9MI3 - chains C and E of the 9 polymer chains in the assembly; structure by electron microscopy, 3.23 A resolution.

== Chain C ==
Protein: Spike glycoprotein
Source organism: Severe acute respiratory syndrome coronavirus 2
UniProt: P0DTC2 (SPIKE_SARS2); residue numbers follow UniProt; this construct covers 14-1208
Chain sequence (1273 residues; row label = number of the first residue in the row):
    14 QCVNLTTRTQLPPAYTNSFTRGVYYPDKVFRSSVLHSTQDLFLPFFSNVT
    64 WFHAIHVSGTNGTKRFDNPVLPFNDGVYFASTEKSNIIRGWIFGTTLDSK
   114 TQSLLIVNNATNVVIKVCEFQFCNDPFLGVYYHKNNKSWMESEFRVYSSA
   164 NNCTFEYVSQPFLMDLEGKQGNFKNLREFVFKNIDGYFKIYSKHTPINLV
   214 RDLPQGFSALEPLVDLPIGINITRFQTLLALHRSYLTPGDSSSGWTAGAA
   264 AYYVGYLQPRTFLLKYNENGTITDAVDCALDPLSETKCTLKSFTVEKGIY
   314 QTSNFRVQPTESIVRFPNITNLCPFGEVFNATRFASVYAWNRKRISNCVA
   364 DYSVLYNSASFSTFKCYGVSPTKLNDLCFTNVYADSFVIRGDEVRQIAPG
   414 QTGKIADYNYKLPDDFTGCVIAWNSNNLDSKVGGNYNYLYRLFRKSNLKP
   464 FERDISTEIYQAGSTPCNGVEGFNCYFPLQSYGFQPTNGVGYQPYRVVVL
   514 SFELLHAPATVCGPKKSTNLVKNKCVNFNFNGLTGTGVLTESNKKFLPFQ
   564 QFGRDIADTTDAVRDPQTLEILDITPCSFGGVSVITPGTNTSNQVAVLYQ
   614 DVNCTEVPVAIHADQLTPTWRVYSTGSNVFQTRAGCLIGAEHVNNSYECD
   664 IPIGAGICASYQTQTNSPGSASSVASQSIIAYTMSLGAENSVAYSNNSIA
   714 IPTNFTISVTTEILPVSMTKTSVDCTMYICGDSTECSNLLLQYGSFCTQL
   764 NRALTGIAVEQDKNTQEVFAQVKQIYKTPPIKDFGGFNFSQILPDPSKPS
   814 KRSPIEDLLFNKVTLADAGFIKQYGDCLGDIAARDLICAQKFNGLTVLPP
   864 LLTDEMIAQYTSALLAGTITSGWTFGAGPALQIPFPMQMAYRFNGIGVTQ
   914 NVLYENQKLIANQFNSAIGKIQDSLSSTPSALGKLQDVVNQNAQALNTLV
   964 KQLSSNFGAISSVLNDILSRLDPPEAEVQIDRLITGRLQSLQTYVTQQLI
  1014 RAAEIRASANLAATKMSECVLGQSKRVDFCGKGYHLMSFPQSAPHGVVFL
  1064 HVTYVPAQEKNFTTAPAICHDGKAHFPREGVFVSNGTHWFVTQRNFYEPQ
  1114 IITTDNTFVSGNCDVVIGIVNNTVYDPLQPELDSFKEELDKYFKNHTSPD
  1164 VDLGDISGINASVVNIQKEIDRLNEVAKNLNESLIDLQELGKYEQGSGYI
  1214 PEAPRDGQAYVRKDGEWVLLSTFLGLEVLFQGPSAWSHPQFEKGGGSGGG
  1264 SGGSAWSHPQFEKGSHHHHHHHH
Disordered / not traced: 250-257, 445-446, 455-459, 469-488, 626-632, 678-688, 836-852, 1148-1286
Construct notes: conflict Gly682 (Arg in P0DTC2), Ser683 (Arg in P0DTC2), Ser685 (Arg in P0DTC2), Pro817 (Phe in P0DTC2), Pro892 (Ala in P0DTC2), Pro899 (Ala in P0DTC2), Pro942 (Ala in P0DTC2), Pro986 (Lys in P0DTC2), Pro987 (Val in P0DTC2); expression tag (1209-1286)
Curated features (UniProtKB/Swiss-Prot):
  - region: Asn280 to Cys301 (Putative superantigen), Arg403 to Asp405 (Integrin-binding motif), Asn448 to Phe456 (Immunodominant HLA epitope recognized by the CD8+), Pro681, Ala684 (Putative superantigen), Ser816 to Tyr837 (Fusion peptide 1), Lys835 to Phe855 (Fusion peptide 2), Asp1163 to Glu1202 (Heptad repeat 2)
  - site: Arg815, Ser816 (Cleavage)
  - glycosylation: Asn17 (N-linked (GlcNAc...) (complex) asparagine), Asn61 (N-linked (GlcNAc...) (hybrid) asparagine), Asn74 (N-linked (GlcNAc...) (complex) asparagine), Asn122 (N-linked (GlcNAc...) (hybrid) asparagine), Asn149 (N-linked (GlcNAc...) (complex) asparagine), Asn165 (N-linked (GlcNAc...) (complex) asparagine), Asn234 (N-linked (GlcNAc...) (high mannose) asparagine), Asn282 (N-linked (GlcNAc...) (complex) asparagine), Thr323 (O-linked (GalNAc) threonine), Ser325 (O-linked (HexNAc...) serine), Asn331 (N-linked (GlcNAc...) (complex) asparagine), Asn343 (N-linked (GlcNAc...) (complex) asparagine), Asn603 (N-linked (GlcNAc...) (hybrid) asparagine), Asn616 (N-linked (GlcNAc...) (complex) asparagine), Asn657 (N-linked (GlcNAc...) (complex) asparagine), Thr676 (O-linked (GlcNAc...) threonine), Thr678 (O-linked (GlcNAc...) threonine), Asn709 (N-linked (GlcNAc...) (high mannose) asparagine), Asn717 (N-linked (GlcNAc...) (hybrid) asparagine), Asn801 (N-linked (GlcNAc...) (hybrid) asparagine) and 6 more in UniProt
  - natural variant: Leu18 (L18F: In strain: Beta/B.1.351, Gamma/P.1 and 1 more), Thr19 (T19I: In strain: Omicron/BQ.1.1, Omicron/XBB.1.5 and 1 more; T19R: In strain: Delta/B.1.617.2, Omicron/BA.2 and 4 more), Thr20 (T20N: In strain: Gamma/P.1), Leu24 to Ala27 (sequence variant, change not given here; In strain: Omicron/BA.2, Omicron/BA.2.12.1 and 6 more), Pro26 (P26S: In strain: Gamma/P.1), Gln52 (Q52H: In strain: Omicron/EG.5.1), Ala67 (A67V: In strain: Eta/B.1.525, Omicron/BA.1), His69 to Val70 (deletion: In strain: Alpha/B.1.1.7, Eta/B.1.525 and 5 more), Gly75 (G75V: In strain: Lambda/C.37), Thr76 (T76I: In strain: Lambda/C.37), Asp80 (D80A: In strain: Beta/B.1.351), Val83 (V83A: In strain: Omicron/XBB.1.5, Omicron/EG.5.1), 80 further natural variant entries in UniProt
  - mutagenesis: His69 to Val70 (Increased incorporation of cleaved spike into virions), Asn121 (N121Q: Partial loss of biliverdin affinity), Arg190 (R190K: Partial loss of biliverdin affinity), Asn234 (N234Q: Increased resistance to neutralizing antibodies), Asn331 (N331Q: Reduced viral infectivity), Asn343 (N343Q: Reduced viral infectivity), Leu452 (L452R: Increased resistance to neutralizing antibodies. Decreases HLA binding to NF9 epitope. Increased binding affinity to human ACE2), Tyr453 (Y453F: Decreased HLA binding to NF9 epitope. Increased binding affinity to human ACE2), Ala475 (A475V: Increased resistance to neutralizing antibodies), Val483 (V483A: Increased resistance to neutralizing antibodies), Glu484 (E484D: Increased replication in human TMEM106B overexpressing cells), Phe490 (F490L: Increased resistance to neutralizing antibodies and human covalescent sera neutralization), 12 further mutagenesis entries in UniProt
Disulfide bonds: Cys15-Cys136, Cys291-Cys301, Cys336-Cys361, Cys379-Cys432, Cys391-Cys525, Cys538-Cys590, Cys617-Cys649, Cys662-Cys671, Cys738-Cys760, Cys743-Cys749, Cys1032-Cys1043, Cys1082-Cys1126
Covalent attachments: N-acetylglucosamine (NAG) linked to Asn282, Asn331, Asn616, Asn657, Asn709, Asn717, Asn801, Asn1074, Asn1098, Asn1134

== Chain E ==
Protein: WRAIR-2008 antibody Fab heavy chain
Source organism: Homo sapiens
Notes: antibody fragment or engineered binder
Chain sequence (233 residues; numbered 1 to 233; the number before each row is that of its first residue):
     1 QVRVVQSGAEVKNPGASVKVSCKVSGYTLTELSIHWVRQAPGNGLEWMGG
    51 FDPEDGETIYAQKFQGRVTMTEDTSTDTAYMELSSLRSDDTAVYYCATAG
   101 AITGTPRNFYYYYGMDVWGQGTTVTVSSASTKGPSVFPLAPSSKSTSGGT
   151 AALGCLVKDYFPEPVTVSWNSGALTSGVHTFPAVLQSSGLYSLSSVVTVP
   201 SSSLGTQTYICNVNHKPSNTKVDKKVEPKSCDK
Disordered / not traced: 129-233
Disulfide bonds: Cys22-Cys96

== How chain C and chain E interact ==
Pairs across the interface (7):
  Tyr145(C) - Thr30(E)
  Tyr145(C) - Tyr110(E)  hydrogen bond
  Lys147(C) - Ser33(E)
  Lys147(C) - Phe51(E)
  Trp152(C) - Gly104(E)
  His245(C) - Thr105(E)  hydrogen bond
  Tyr248(C) - Tyr27(E)  hydrogen bond
Other interface residues (no listed pair), chain C (7 interface residues in all): Tyr144, Ser247
Other interface residues (no listed pair), chain E (11 interface residues in all): Leu29, Gly56, Thr103, Arg107

== Summary ==
Chain C and chain E form an interface of 7 and 11 residues respectively, with 3 hydrogen bonds. Among the
polar pairs are Tyr145(C)-Tyr110(E), His245(C)-Thr105(E) and Tyr248(C)-Tyr27(E). N-acetylglucosamine is
covalently linked to Asn282(C), Asn331(C), Asn616(C), Asn657(C), Asn709(C) and Asn717(C) and 4 more.
Here chain C is Spike glycoprotein (Severe acute respiratory syndrome coronavirus 2) and chain E is WRAIR-2008
antibody Fab heavy chain (Homo sapiens). Entry 9MI3 (Cryo-EM structure of SARS-CoV-2 spike protein in complex
with neutralizing human antibody WRAIR-2008) was determined by electron microscopy, deposited together with
9ECX and 9ECZ.
